Entry 4XMG (X-ray diffraction, 1.80 A resolution); this record covers chain A.

# Chain A
Protein: Nitrophorin-7
Source organism: Rhodnius prolixus
Notes: EC 1.7.6.1
UniProtKB: Q6PQK2 (NP7_RHOPR); residues 2-185 here correspond to UniProt positions 22-205 (UniProt number = residue number + 20)
Amino-acid sequence (184 residues; numbered 2 to 185; the number before each row is that of its first residue):
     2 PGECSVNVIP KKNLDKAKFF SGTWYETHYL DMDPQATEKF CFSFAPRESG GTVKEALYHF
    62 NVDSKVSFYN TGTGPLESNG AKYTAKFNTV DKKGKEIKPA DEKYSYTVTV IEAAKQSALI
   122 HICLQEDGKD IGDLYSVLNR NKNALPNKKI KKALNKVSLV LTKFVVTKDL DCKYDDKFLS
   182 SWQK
Curated features (UniProtKB/Swiss-Prot):
  - binding site (histamine): Asp-32, Asp-134
  - binding site (heme): His-60, Asn-71
Cystine bridges: Cys-5/Cys-124, Cys-42/Cys-173
Bound ions: heme Fe: His-60 (together with imidazole)
Residues lining bound ligands: heme (HEM): Glu-27, Tyr-30, Phe-41, Cys-42, Phe-43, Phe-45, Glu-56, Leu-58, His-60, Phe-69, Asn-71, Phe-88, Tyr-107, Val-109, Ile-121, Ile-123, Leu-125, Leu-135, Ser-137
From the paper describing this entry:
  - heme coordination: His-60
  - binding site for imidazole: Asp-32
  - contacts within the chain: Asp-32/Asp-134 (water-mediated contact)

# In short
Bound to chain A: heme. UniProt lists histamine-binding residues Asp-32 and Asp-134 and heme-binding residues
His-60 and Asn-71. The paper reports a binding site for imidazole at Asp-32; heme coordination by His-60.
Chain A is Nitrophorin-7 (Rhodnius prolixus); the structure, Crystal structure of nitrophorin 7 from Rhodnius
prolixus at pH 7.8 complexed with imidazole, was determined by X-ray diffraction (same publication as 4XMC,
4XMD, 4XME, 4XMF and 4XMH).
